PDB entry 6MF4 | X-ray diffraction, 1.80 A resolution | chain A

[Chain A]
Name: Cell cycle serine/threonine-protein kinase CDC5/MSD2
From: Saccharomyces cerevisiae
Notes: EC 2.7.11.21
UniProtKB: P32562 (CDC5_YEAST); residue numbers follow UniProt; this construct covers 418-705
Sequence (290 residues; row label = number of the first residue in the row):
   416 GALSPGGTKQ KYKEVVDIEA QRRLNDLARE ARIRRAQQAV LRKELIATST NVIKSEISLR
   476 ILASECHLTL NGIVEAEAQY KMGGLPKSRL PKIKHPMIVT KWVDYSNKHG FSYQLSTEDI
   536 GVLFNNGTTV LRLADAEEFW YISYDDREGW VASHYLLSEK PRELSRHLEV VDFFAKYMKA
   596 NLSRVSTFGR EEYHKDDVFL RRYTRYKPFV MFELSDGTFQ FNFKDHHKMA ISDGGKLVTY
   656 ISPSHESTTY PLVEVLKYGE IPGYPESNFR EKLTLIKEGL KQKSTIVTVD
Disordered / not traced: 416-459, 595-601, 702-705
Construct notes: expression tag (416-417)
Ion coordination: Zn2+ site 1: His-482, His-641, His-660; Zn2+ site 2: His-524, Glu-553, His-569, His-609
UniProt features mapped onto this chain:
  - binding site (Zn(2+)): Glu-553, His-569, His-609, Asp-612
  - modified residue: Ser-419 (Phosphoserine)
  - mutagenesis: Ser-630 (S630Q: Fails to complete the segregation of its chromosomes and arrests in anaphase)
From the paper describing this entry:
  - Zn2+ coordination: His-524, Glu-553, His-569, His-609
  - contacts within the chain: Leu-546/Phe-603 (hydrophobic contact), Trp-555/Phe-603 (hydrophobic contact), Ile-557/Phe-603 (hydrophobic contact), Ala-567/Phe-603 (hydrophobic contact), Phe-614/Ser-630 (hydrogen bond)
  - mutagenesis - S630Q: decreased growth in response to high temperatures
  - mutagenesis - A567W: unchanged stability
  - mutagenesis - S630A: unchanged growth

[In short]
His-482, His-641 and His-660 coordinate Zn2+ site 1. The Zn2+ site 2 is built by His-524, Glu-553, His-569 and
His-609. Curated annotation (UniProt) lists 4 Zn2+-binding residues and one mutagenesis site. From the paper:
S630Q reduces growth in response to high temperatures; Zn2+ coordination by His-524, Glu-553 and His-569 among
others; 3 substitutions were tested in all.
Chain A is Cell cycle serine/threonine-protein kinase CDC5/MSD2 (Saccharomyces cerevisiae); the structure,
Crystal structure of the polo-box domain of Cdc5 from budding yeast, was determined by X-ray diffraction (same
publication as 6MF5 and 6MF6).
